4QJ6 - chains B and E of the 3 polymer chains in the assembly; structure by X-ray diffraction, 1.50 A resolution.

== Chain B ==
Name: Protease
Organism: Human immunodeficiency virus type 1 (ARV2/SF2 ISOLATE)
Notes: EC 3.4.23.16
UniProt: P03369 (POL_HV1A2); residues 1-99 here correspond to UniProt positions 491-589 (UniProt number = residue number + 490)
Sequence (99 residues; numbered 1 to 99; the number before each row is that of its first residue):
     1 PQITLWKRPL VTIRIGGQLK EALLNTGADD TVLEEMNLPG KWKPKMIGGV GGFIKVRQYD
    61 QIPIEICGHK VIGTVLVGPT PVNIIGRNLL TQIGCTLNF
Differences from the reference sequence: engineered mutation Lys7 (Gln497 in P03369), Asn25 (Asp515 in P03369), Val50 (Ile540 in P03369), Ile64 (Val554 in P03369), Val71 (Ala561 in P03369)
Curated features (UniProtKB/Swiss-Prot):
  - region (Dimerization of protease): Pro1 to Leu5, Gly49, Gly51 to Lys55, Asn88 to Phe99
  - site: Phe99 (Cleavage)

== Chain E ==
Name: p1-p6 peptide
Sequence (10 residues; each row starts with the number of its first residue):
     1 RPGNFFQSRP

== Interface between chain B and chain E ==
Pairs across the interface (27):
  Arg8(B) - Pro2(E)  hydrogen bond (side chain-backbone)
  Arg8(B) - Gly3(E)
  Arg8(B) - Phe5(E)
  Leu23(B) - Phe5(E)  hydrophobic
  Asn25(B) - Phe5(E)  hydrogen bond (side chain-backbone)
  Gly27(B) - Phe6(E)
  Gly27(B) - Gln7(E)  hydrogen bond (backbone-backbone)
  Ala28(B) - Gln7(E)
  Asp29(B) - Gln7(E)  hydrogen bond (backbone-side chain)
  Asp29(B) - Ser8(E)
  Asp29(B) - Arg9(E)  salt bridge
  Asp30(B) - Gln7(E)  hydrogen bond
  Asp30(B) - Arg9(E)
  Met46(B) - Pro10(E)
  Ile47(B) - Gln7(E)
  Ile47(B) - Ser8(E)
  Gly48(B) - Phe6(E)
  Gly48(B) - Gln7(E)
  Gly48(B) - Ser8(E)  hydrogen bond (backbone-backbone)
  Gly49(B) - Phe6(E)
  Val50(B) - Asn4(E)
  Val50(B) - Phe6(E)
  Pro81(B) - Pro2(E)  hydrophobic
  Pro81(B) - Phe5(E)  hydrophobic
  Val82(B) - Phe5(E)  hydrophobic
  Ile84(B) - Phe5(E)  hydrophobic
  Arg87(B) - Arg9(E)
Also at the interface, not in a pair above, chain B (19 interface residues in all): Val32, Lys45, Leu76
The authors on this interface:
  - pairs named by the authors: Lys45(B)-Pro10(E), Met46(B)-Pro10(E)

== Summary ==
Chain B and chain E form an interface of 19 and 9 residues respectively, with 6 hydrogen bonds and 1 salt
bridge. Polar contacts include Asp29(B)-Arg9(E), Arg8(B)-Pro2(E) and Asn25(B)-Phe5(E). The paper describes
contacts between Lys45(B) and Pro10(E) and Met46(B) and Pro10(E).
Chain B is Protease (Human immunodeficiency virus type 1 (ARV2/SF2 ISOLATE)) and chain E is p1-p6 peptide; the
structure, Crystal structure of inactive HIV-1 protease variant (I50V/A71V) in complex with p1-p6 substrate
variant (L449F), was determined by X-ray diffraction (same publication as 4QJ2, 4QJ7, 4QJ8, 4QJ9 and 4QJA).
